PDB entry 4TK3 | X-ray diffraction, 2.70 A resolution | chains A and D of the 4 polymer chains in the assembly

== Chain A ==
Molecule: Gephyrin
Organism: Rattus norvegicus
Notes: EC 2.7.7.75, 2.10.1.1; fragment: domain E
UniProt: Q03555 (GEPH_RAT); residues 318-736 here correspond to UniProt positions 344-762 (UniProt number = residue number + 26)
Chain sequence (419 residues; each row starts with the number of its first residue):
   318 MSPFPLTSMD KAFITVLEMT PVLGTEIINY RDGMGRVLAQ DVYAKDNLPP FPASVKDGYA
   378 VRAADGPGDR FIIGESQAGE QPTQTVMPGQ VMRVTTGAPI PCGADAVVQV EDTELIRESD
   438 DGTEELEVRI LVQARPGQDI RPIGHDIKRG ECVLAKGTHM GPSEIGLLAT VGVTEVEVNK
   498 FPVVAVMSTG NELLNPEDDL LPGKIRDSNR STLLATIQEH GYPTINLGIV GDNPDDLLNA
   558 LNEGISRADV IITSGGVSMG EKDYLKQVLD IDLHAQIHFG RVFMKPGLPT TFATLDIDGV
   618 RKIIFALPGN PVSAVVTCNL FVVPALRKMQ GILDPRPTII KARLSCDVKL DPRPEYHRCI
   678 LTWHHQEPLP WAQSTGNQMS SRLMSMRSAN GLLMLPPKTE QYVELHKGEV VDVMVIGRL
Not modelled in the structure: 318

== Chain D ==
Molecule: Gamma-aminobutyric acid receptor subunit alpha-3
UniProt: P20236 (GBRA3_RAT); residues 368-378 here correspond to UniProt positions 396-406 (UniProt number = residue number + 28)
Chain sequence (11 residues; row label = number of the first residue in the row):
   368 FSIVGTLYPI N
Not modelled in the structure: 376-378
Differences from the reference sequence: engineered mutation Ser369 (Asn397 in P20236), Leu374 (Thr402 in P20236)
From the paper describing this entry:
  - mutagenesis - T373A: increased binding to Gephyrin (chain A)

== Interface between chain A and chain D ==
Pairs across the interface (25; chain A residue first):
  Met326(A) - Ile370(D)
  Asp327(A) - Ile370(D)
  Asp327(A) - Val371(D)
  Phe330(A) - Phe368(D)  hydrophobic
  Phe330(A) - Ile370(D)  hydrophobic
  Arg653(A) - Phe368(D)
  Ile656(A) - Phe368(D)  hydrophobic
  Ile656(A) - Ser369(D)
  Lys658(A) - Tyr375(D)
  Pro671(A) - Val371(D)  hydrophobic
  Tyr673(A) - Ile370(D)  hydrogen bond (side chain-backbone)
  Tyr673(A) - Val371(D)
  Met711(A) - Ser369(D)
  Met711(A) - Ile370(D)
  Met711(A) - Val371(D)
  Met711(A) - Gly372(D)
  Leu712(A) - Val371(D)
  Pro713(A) - Gly372(D)
  Pro713(A) - Leu374(D)  hydrophobic
  Pro714(A) - Val371(D)
  Tyr719(A) - Leu374(D)  hydrophobic
  Val727(A) - Tyr375(D)  hydrophobic
  Asp729(A) - Gly372(D)
  Asp729(A) - Thr373(D)  hydrogen bond (side chain-backbone)
  Met731(A) - Ile370(D)  hydrophobic
Also at the interface, not in a pair above, chain A (19 interface residues in all): Leu637, Pro654, Leu722

== In short ==
19 residues of chain A and 8 residues of chain D are in contact; the contacts include 2 hydrogen bonds. Polar
contacts include Tyr673(A)-Ile370(D) and Asp729(A)-Thr373(D). The paper reports that T373A of chain D
increases binding to Gephyrin (chain A).
Here chain A is Gephyrin (Rattus norvegicus) and chain D is Gamma-aminobutyric acid receptor subunit alpha-3.
Entry 4TK3 (Geph E in complex with a GABA receptor alpha3 derived double mutant peptide in spacegroup P21212)
was determined by X-ray diffraction (same publication as 4TK1, 4TK2 and 4TK4).
